PDB entry 7M57 | X-ray diffraction, 4.00 A resolution | chains H and l of the 109 polymer chains in the assembly

== Chain H ==
Name: Coat protein
Organism: Satellite tobacco mosaic virus
UniProt: P17574 (COAT_STMV); residues 1-159 here = UniProt positions 1-159
Amino-acid sequence (159 residues; row label = number of the first residue in the row):
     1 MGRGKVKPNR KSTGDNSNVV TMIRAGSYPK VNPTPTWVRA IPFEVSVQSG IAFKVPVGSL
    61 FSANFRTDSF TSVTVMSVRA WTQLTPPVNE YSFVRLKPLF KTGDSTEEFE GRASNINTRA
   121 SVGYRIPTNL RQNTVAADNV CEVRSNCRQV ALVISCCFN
Not modelled in the structure: 1-15

== Chain l ==
Molecule: 27-nt RNA strand
Organism: Satellite tobacco mosaic virus
Sequence (27 nucleotides; row label = number of the first residue in the row):
   181 UUUUUUUUUU UUUUUUUUUU UUUUUUU
Not modelled in the structure: 191-207

== Chain H / chain l interface ==
Residue-residue contacts (11; chain H residue first):
  Val-38(H) with U186(l), hydrogen bond to the sugar; U187(l), sugar contact
  Arg-39(H) with U186(l), sugar contact; U187(l), sugar contact
  Ala-40(H) with U187(l), phosphate contact; U188(l), phosphate contact
  Ser-77(H) with U188(l), phosphate contact
  Arg-79(H) with U188(l), salt bridge to the phosphate; U189(l), salt bridge to the phosphate
  Ser-155(H) with U187(l), hydrogen bond to the sugar; U188(l), sugar contact
Other interface residues (no listed pair), chain H (9 interface residues in all): Met-76, Arg-125, Val-153

== Summary ==
Chain H and chain l form an interface of 9 and 4 residues respectively, with 2 hydrogen bonds and 2 salt
bridges. Polar pairs include Val-38(H)/U186(l), Ser-155(H)/U187(l) and Arg-79(H)/U188(l).
Here chain H is Coat protein and chain l is a 27-nt RNA strand, both from Satellite tobacco mosaic virus.
Entry 7M57 (Crystallographic structure of a primitive orthorhombic crystal form of STMV) was determined by
X-ray diffraction (same publication as 5BKL, 5BKN, 7M2T, 7M2V, 7M3T and 7M50).
